PDB entry 5CFC | X-ray diffraction, 2.50 A resolution | chains B and C of the 4 polymer chains in the assembly

# Chain B
Molecule: VP3
From: Saffold virus
UniProtKB: E3TMG8 (E3TMG8_9PICO); residues 1-232 here correspond to UniProt positions 415-646 (UniProt number = residue number + 414)
Amino-acid sequence (232 residues; each row starts with the number of its first residue):
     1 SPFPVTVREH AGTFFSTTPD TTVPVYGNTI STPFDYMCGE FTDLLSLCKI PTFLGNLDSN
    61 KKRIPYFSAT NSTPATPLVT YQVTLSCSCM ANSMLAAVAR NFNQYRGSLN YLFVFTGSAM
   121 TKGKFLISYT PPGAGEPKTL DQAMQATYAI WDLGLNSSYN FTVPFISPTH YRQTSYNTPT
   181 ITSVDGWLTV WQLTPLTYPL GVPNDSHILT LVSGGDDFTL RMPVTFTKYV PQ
Disulfide bonds: C87-C89

# Chain C
Molecule: VP2
From: Saffold virus
UniProtKB: C0MHL9 (C0MHL9_9PICO); residues 11-268 here correspond to UniProt positions 154-411 (UniProt number = residue number + 143)
Amino-acid sequence (258 residues; each row starts with the number of its first residue):
    11 SDRVSSDTAG NTATNTQSTV GRLFGFGQRH KGKHPASCAD TATDKVLAAE RYYTIKLASW
    71 TKTQESFDHI RVPLPHALAG ENGGVFSSTL RRHYLCKCGW RIQVQCNASQ FHAGSLLVFM
   131 APEFDTSNHS TEVEPRADTA FKVDANWQKH AQILTGHAYV NTTTKVNVPL ALNHQNFWQW
   191 TTYPHQILNL RTNTTCDLEV PYVNVCPTSS WTQHANWTLV IAVLTPLQYS QGSATTIEIT
   251 ASIQPVKPVF NGLRHTVV

# Interface between chain B and chain C
Pairs across the interface (77; chain B residue first):
  Y36(B) with Y212(C), hydrophobic; N214(C), hydrogen bond (side chain-backbone); V215(C); C216(C), hydrogen bond (side chain-backbone); P217(C)
  M37(B) with N214(C)
  C38(B) with Q38(C); P211(C), hydrophobic; V213(C)
  G39(B) with F36(C)
  I50(B) with T191(C); T192(C)
  P51(B) with T191(C)
  T52(B) with W188(C); Q189(C); T191(C); T192(C)
  F53(B) with W188(C), hydrogen bond (backbone-backbone); L234(C), hydrophobic
  L54(B) with W188(C)
  G55(B) with W188(C)
  R63(B) with W188(C)
  I64(B) with W188(C)
  P65(B) with S76(C); F77(C); W188(C); L234(C)
  Y66(B) with S76(C); L234(C); P236(C)
  N92(B) with N186(C), hydrogen bond; W188(C); Q189(C)
  S93(B) with Q189(C)
  M94(B) with Q189(C); T192(C)
  A97(B) with Q189(C)
  F115(B) with N199(C); R201(C)
  T116(B) with A123(C); G124(C), hydrogen bond (backbone-backbone); S125(C); N199(C); T235(C)
  G117(B) with R201(C), hydrogen bond (backbone-side chain)
  S118(B) with Q120(C), hydrogen bond (side chain-backbone); F121(C); H122(C); A123(C); R201(C), hydrogen bond (backbone-side chain)
  A119(B) with Q120(C), hydrogen bond (backbone-backbone); R201(C)
  M120(B) with Q120(C), hydrogen bond (backbone-backbone); F121(C), hydrophobic
  T121(B) with R201(C), hydrogen bond (backbone-side chain)
  G154(B) with R201(C), hydrogen bond (backbone-side chain)
  S157(B) with N199(C); T202(C)
  P199(B) with F121(C), hydrophobic
  L200(B) with F121(C)
  G201(B) with F121(C); S240(C), hydrogen bond (backbone-side chain)
  V202(B) with F121(C), hydrophobic; S240(C), hydrogen bond (backbone-side chain)
  P203(B) with F121(C); Q238(C); Y239(C); S240(C)
  D205(B) with Q238(C), hydrogen bond (backbone-side chain)
  H207(B) with T235(C); P236(C); Q238(C), hydrogen bond
  L209(B) with S125(C); L234(C), hydrophobic; T235(C)
  P231(B) with P179(C)
  Q232(B) with T165(C)
Also at the interface, not in a pair above, chain B (40 interface residues in all): V114, L211, V230
Also at the interface, not in a pair above, chain C (37 interface residues in all): K107, L180, F187, S243

# In short
The interface between chain B and chain C involves 40 residues on one side and 37 on the other, with 16
hydrogen bonds. Polar pairs include Y36(B)-N214(C), Y36(B)-C216(C) and N92(B)-N186(C).
Here chain B is VP3 and chain C is VP2, both from Saffold virus. Entry 5CFC (Crystal Structure of Human
Cardiovirus SAFV-3) was determined by X-ray diffraction (same publication as 5CFD and 5A8F).
